Entry 7Q25 (X-ray diffraction, 1.60 A resolution); this record covers chain A.

== Chain A ==
Name: Angiotensin-converting enzyme
Source organism: Homo sapiens
Notes: EC 3.2.1.-, 3.4.15.1
Reference sequence: P12821 (ACE_HUMAN); residues 1-628 here correspond to UniProt positions 30-657 (UniProt number = residue number + 29)
Sequence (629 residues; numbered 1 to 629; the number before each row is that of its first residue):
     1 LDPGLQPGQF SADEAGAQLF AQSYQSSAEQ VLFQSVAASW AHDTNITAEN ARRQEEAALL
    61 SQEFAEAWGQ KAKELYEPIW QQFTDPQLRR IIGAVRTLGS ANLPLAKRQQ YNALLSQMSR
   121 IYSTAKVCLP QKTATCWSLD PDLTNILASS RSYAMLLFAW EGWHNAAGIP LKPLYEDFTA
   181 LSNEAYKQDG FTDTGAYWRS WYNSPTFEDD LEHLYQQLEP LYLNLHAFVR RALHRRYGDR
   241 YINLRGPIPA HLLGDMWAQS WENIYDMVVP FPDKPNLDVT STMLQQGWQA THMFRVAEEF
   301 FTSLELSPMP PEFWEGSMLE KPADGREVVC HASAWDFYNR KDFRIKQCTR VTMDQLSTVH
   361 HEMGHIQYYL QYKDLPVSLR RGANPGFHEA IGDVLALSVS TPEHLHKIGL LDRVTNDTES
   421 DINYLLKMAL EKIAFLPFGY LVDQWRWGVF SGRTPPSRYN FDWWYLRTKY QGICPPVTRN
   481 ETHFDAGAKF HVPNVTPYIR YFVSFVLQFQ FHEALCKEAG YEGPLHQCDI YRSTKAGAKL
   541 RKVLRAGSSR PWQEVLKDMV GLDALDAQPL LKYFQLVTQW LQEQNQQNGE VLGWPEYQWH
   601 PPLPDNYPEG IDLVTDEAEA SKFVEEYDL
Not modelled in the structure: 131, 613-629
Construct notes: engineered mutation Gln-9 (Asn38 in P12821), Gln-25 (Asn54 in P12821), Gln-82 (Asn111 in P12821), Gln-117 (Asn146 in P12821), Gln-131 (Asn160 in P12821), Gln-289 (Asn318 in P12821), Arg-545 (Gln574 in P12821), Leu-576 (Pro605 in P12821); expression tag (629)
Swiss-Prot annotation at these positions:
  - active site: Glu-362 (Proton acceptor 1), His-491 (Proton donor 1)
  - binding site (chloride): Tyr-202, Arg-500
  - binding site (Zn(2+)): His-361, His-365, Glu-389
  - site: Asn-494 (Not glycosylated)
  - glycosylation (N-linked (GlcNAc...) asparagine): Asn-45, Asn-416, Asn-480
Disulfide bonds: Cys-128/Cys-136, Cys-330/Cys-348, Cys-516/Cys-528
Covalent attachments: N-acetylglucosamine (NAG) linked to Asn-45; glycan linked to Asn-416, Asn-480
Ion coordination: Mg2+: Glu-262, Asn-263, Asp-354; Zn2+: His-361, His-365, Glu-389 (together with 8J9)
Residues lining bound ligands:
  - 8J9 ((2S)-2-[[(2S)-1-[[(2S)-3-(4-hydroxyphenyl)-1-oxidanyl-1-oxidanylidene-propan-2-yl]amino]-1-oxidanylidene-hexan-2-yl]amino]-4-phenyl-butanoic acid): Gln-259, His-331, Ala-332, Ser-333, Thr-358, His-361, Glu-362, His-365, Glu-389, Asp-393, Lys-432, Phe-435, Lys-489, Phe-490, His-491, Asn-494, Thr-496, Tyr-498, Tyr-501, Phe-505
  - 3,6,9,12,15,18-hexaoxaicosane-1,20-diol (P33): Gln-286, Gly-287, Trp-288, His-292, Arg-295, Val-296
From the paper describing this entry:
  - Zn2+ coordination: His-361, His-365, Glu-389
  - binding site for 8J9: Gln-259, His-331, Ala-332, Ser-333, Ala-334, Thr-358, His-361, Glu-362, Asp-393, Glu-431, Lys-432, Phe-435, Lys-489, Phe-490, His-491, Thr-496, Tyr-498, Arg-500, Tyr-501, Phe-505
  - conformationally variable residues (side-chain flip): Arg-350
  - specificity-determining residues: Glu-431 (proposed by the authors, not directly observed)

== In short ==
Ligands of chain A: compound 8J9 and 3,6,9,12,15,18-hexaoxaicosane-1,20-diol. N-acetylglucosamine is
covalently linked to Asn-45. UniProt lists active-site residues Glu-362 and His-491, chloride-binding residues
Tyr-202 and Arg-500 and 3 Zn2+-binding residues. The paper reports a binding site for 8J9 at Gln-259, His-331
and Ala-332 among others; Zn2+ coordination by His-361, His-365 and Glu-389.
Chain A is Angiotensin-converting enzyme (Homo sapiens); the structure, Crystal structure of Angiotensin-1
converting enzyme N-domain in complex with dual ACE/NEP inhibitor AD012, was determined by X-ray diffraction
together with 7Q24, 7Q26, 7Q27, 7Q28 and 7Q29 from the same study.
